PDB entry 6RDV | electron microscopy, 3.10 A resolution | chains S and V of the 20 polymer chains in the assembly

== Chain S ==
Protein: ATP synthase gamma chain, mitochondrial
Organism: Polytomella sp. Pringsheim 198.80
UniProtKB: Q4LDE7 (Q4LDE7_9CHLO); residues 1-317 here = UniProt positions 1-317
Chain sequence (317 residues; each row starts with the number of its first residue):
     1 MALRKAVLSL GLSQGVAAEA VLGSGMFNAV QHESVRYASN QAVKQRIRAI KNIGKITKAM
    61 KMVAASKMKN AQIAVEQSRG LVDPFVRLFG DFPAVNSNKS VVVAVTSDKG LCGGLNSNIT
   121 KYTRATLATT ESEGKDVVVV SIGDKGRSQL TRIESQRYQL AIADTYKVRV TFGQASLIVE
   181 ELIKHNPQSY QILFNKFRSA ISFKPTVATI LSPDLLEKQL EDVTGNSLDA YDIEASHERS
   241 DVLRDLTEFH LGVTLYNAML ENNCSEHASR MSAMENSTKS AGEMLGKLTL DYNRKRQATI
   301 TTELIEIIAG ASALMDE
Disordered / not traced: 1-38, 316-317

== Chain V ==
Protein: ATP synthase subunit alpha
Organism: Polytomella sp. Pringsheim 198.80
UniProtKB: A0ZW40 (A0ZW40_9CHLO); numbering as in UniProt (aligned over 1-562)
Chain sequence (562 residues; row label = number of the first residue in the row):
     1 MRSPAAFVAR SGLFKASLGQ SNWAQKAEQM MASVTRTFAA DAKALDELRK PKFSSKYLIQ
    61 HVSQKLIPAV KEWEKSYQPP VIHLGRVLSV GDGIARVYGL KSVQAGELVC FDSGVKGMAL
   121 NLQADHVGVV VFGNDSVIHQ GDLVYRTGQI VNVPIGPGTL GRVTDGLGQP IDGKGPLTNV
   181 RSSLVEVKAP GIIARQSVRE PLFTGVKAVD ALVPIGRGQR ELIIGDRQTG KTAVAIDAII
   241 HQKNCNEQVP KAQRVYCVYV AVGQKRSTVA QLVKLFTQTG AMRYTIMVSA TASDAAPLQF
   301 LAPYSGCAMA EYFRDTGKHG LIIYDDLSKQ SVAYRQMSLL LRRPPGREAF PGDVFYLHSR
   361 LLERAAKLSK ELGGGSLTAF PVIETQAGDV SAYIATNVIS ITDGQIFLET ELFYKGIRPA
   421 LNVGLSVSRV GSAAQFPGMK QVAGTLKLEL AQYREVAAFA QFGSDLDAAT QYVLERGARL
   481 TEMLKQKQFA PIPIERQTVA VYAATKGFLD KVRVQDIVAA EEAVISQVNP AVFKILKANG
   541 KITPALDAHL KAELRKVKLP GA
Disordered / not traced: 1-42
Sequence notes: conflict Arg-266 (Lys in A0ZW40)
Ion coordination: Mg2+: Thr-232 (together with ATP)
Ligand contacts: ATP (adenosine-5'-triphosphate): Asp-226, Arg-227, Gln-228, Thr-229, Gly-230, Lys-231, Thr-232, Ala-233, Phe-413, Arg-418, Pro-419, Gln-486, Lys-487, Gln-488

== Interface between chain S and chain V ==
Residue-residue contacts (14; chain S residue first):
  Lys-55(S) / Phe-459(V)
  Ala-59(S) / Phe-459(V)  hydrophobic
  Ala-59(S) / Phe-462(V)  hydrophobic
  Val-63(S) / Asp-465(V)
  Ser-66(S) / Leu-466(V)
  Lys-67(S) / Asp-465(V)  salt bridge
  Ile-300(S) / Arg-347(V)
  Glu-303(S) / Glu-348(V)
  Leu-304(S) / Gly-346(V)
  Leu-304(S) / Arg-347(V)
  Ile-307(S) / Pro-345(V)  hydrophobic
  Ile-307(S) / Glu-348(V)
  Leu-314(S) / Arg-342(V)
  Met-315(S) / Arg-342(V)
Other interface residues (no listed pair), chain S (15 interface residues in all): Ile-56, Met-60, Met-62, Tyr-292
Other interface residues (no listed pair), chain V (12 interface residues in all): Ala-349, Asp-389, Asp-467

== Summary ==
15 residues of chain S face 12 of chain V across their interface, with 1 salt bridge. Its one salt-bridged
contact is Lys-67(S)/Asp-465(V). Ligands of chain V: ATP.
Chain S is ATP synthase gamma chain, mitochondrial and chain V is ATP synthase subunit alpha, both from
Polytomella sp. Pringsheim 198.80; the structure, Cryo-EM structure of Polytomella F-ATP synthase, Rotary
substate 1E, focussed refinement of F1 head and rotor, was determined by electron microscopy together with
6RD4, 6RD5, 6RD6, 6RD7, 6RD8, 6RD9 and 46 further entries from the same study.
